Entry 7PPA (X-ray diffraction, 1.48 A resolution); this record covers chains A and C of the 4 polymer chains in the assembly.

# Chain A
Protein: Bone morphogenetic protein 10
Organism: Homo sapiens
UniProt: O95393 (BMP10_HUMAN); residues 317-424 here = UniProt positions 317-424
Chain sequence (108 residues; row label = number of the first residue in the row):
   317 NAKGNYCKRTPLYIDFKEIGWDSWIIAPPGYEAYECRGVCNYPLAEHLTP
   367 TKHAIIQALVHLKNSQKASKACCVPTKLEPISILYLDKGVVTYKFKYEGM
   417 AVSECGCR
Disordered / not traced: 317-320
Disulfides: C323-C389, C352-C421, C356-C423
From the paper describing this entry:
  - specificity-determining residues: F411 (citing earlier work)

# Chain C
Protein: Bone morphogenetic protein receptor type-2
Organism: Homo sapiens
Notes: EC 2.7.11.30
UniProt: Q13873 (BMPR2_HUMAN); numbering as in UniProt (aligned over 27-150)
Chain sequence (125 residues; row label = number of the first residue in the row):
    26 GSQNQERLCAFKDPYQQDLGIGESRISHENGTILCSKGSTCYGLWEKSKG
    76 DINLVKQGCWSHIGDPQECHYEECVVTTTPPSIQNGTYRFCCCSTDLCNV
   126 NFTENFPPPDTTPLSPPHSFNRDET
Disordered / not traced: 40-49, 141-150
Construct notes: expression tag (26)
Disulfides: C34-C66, C60-C84, C94-C117, C99-C116, C118-C123
Swiss-Prot annotation at these positions:
  - glycosylation (N-linked (GlcNAc...) asparagine): N55, N110, N126
  - natural variant: C60 (C60Y: In PPH1), S64 (S64R: In PPH1; uncertain significance), Y67 (Y67C: In PPH1), I77 (I77L: In PPH1; uncertain significance), Q82 (Q82H: In PPH1), C84 (C84F: In PPH1), H87 (H87Y: In PPH1; uncertain significance), Q92 (Q92L: In PPH1; uncertain significance), Q109 (Q109H: In PPH1; uncertain significance), C117 (C117Y: In PPH1), C118 (C118W: In PPH1), C123 (C123R: In PPH1; C123S: In PPH1), 1 further natural variant entry in UniProt
From the paper describing this entry:
  - disease-associated variants - Y67C, G68D, G83E: abolished binding to Bone morphogenetic protein 10 (chain A)
  - disease-associated variants - S107P (4-fold): increased binding to Bone morphogenetic protein 10 (chain A)
  - disease-associated variants - Q92H, E98K, N126S: unchanged binding to Bone morphogenetic protein 10 (chain A)
  - mutagenesis - G89E, G89W: decreased signaling
  - disease-associated variants - E98K, S107P: unchanged signaling
  - disease-associated variants - N126S: abolished signaling
  - post-translational modification sites: N126 (proposed by the authors, not directly observed)

# Chain A / chain C interface
Residue-residue contacts - 42 pairs, chain A then chain C:
  Y329(A) with Q92(C), hydrogen bond
  K333(A) with T103(C); T104(C), hydrogen bond (side chain-backbone); P105(C), hydrogen bond (side chain-backbone); P106(C)
  D338(A) with P106(C); I108(C)
  S339(A) with I108(C)
  I342(A) with L69(C), hydrophobic; P106(C); I108(C), hydrophobic; Y113(C), hydrophobic
  A343(A) with W85(C), hydrophobic; F115(C), hydrophobic
  P344(A) with W85(C)
  P345(A) with E93(C); T103(C)
  G346(A) with P91(C)
  Y347(A) with G89(C)
  E348(A) with G89(C), hydrogen bond (backbone-backbone)
  E395(A) with I88(C)
  P396(A) with I88(C)
  I397(A) with I88(C)
  S398(A) with W85(C); S86(C), hydrogen bond (side chain-backbone)
  I399(A) with W85(C)
  L400(A) with Y67(C), hydrophobic; W85(C); F115(C), hydrophobic
  L402(A) with I108(C), hydrophobic; Y113(C)
  V407(A) with K81(C); Y113(C)
  Y409(A) with D38(C); Y67(C); K81(C); C84(C), hydrogen bond (side chain-backbone); W85(C), hydrophobic
  F411(A) with S64(C); C84(C); W85(C); S86(C)
Other interface residues (no listed pair), chain A (23 interface residues in all): W340, A417
Other interface residues (no listed pair), chain C (21 interface residues in all): D90
From the paper, about this interface:
  - specific contacts: E348(A)-G89(C), S398(A)-S86(C) (hydrogen bond), Y409(A)-C84(C) (hydrogen bond), K81(C)-V407(A) (water-mediated contact)
  - interface residues, chain C: Y67(C), W85(C), G89(C), Q92(C), F115(C)
  - hot spots on chain C (mutagenesis) - G89A (2-fold), G89E (100-fold), G89W (100-fold): decreased binding to Bone morphogenetic protein 10 (chain A)

# Summary
The interface between chain A and chain C involves 23 residues on one side and 21 on the other; the contacts
include 6 hydrogen bonds. Polar pairs include Y329(A)-Q92(C), K333(A)-T104(C) and K333(A)-P105(C). The authors
report a contact between E348(A) and G89(C); hydrogen bonds between S398(A) and S86(C) and Y409(A) and C84(C);
a water-mediated contact between K81(C) and V407(A). From the paper: Y67C, G68D and G83E of chain C abolish
binding to Bone morphogenetic protein 10 (chain A); interface residues Y67(C), W85(C) and G89(C) among others;
10 substitutions were tested in all.
Here chain A is Bone morphogenetic protein 10 and chain C is Bone morphogenetic protein receptor type-2, both
from Homo sapiens. Entry 7PPA (High resolution structure of bone morphogenetic protein receptor type II
(BMPRII) extracellular domain in complex with ...) was determined by X-ray diffraction together with 7POI,
7POJ, 7PPB and 7PPC from the same study.
